PDB entry 1E61 | X-ray diffraction, 1.90 A resolution | chain A

# Chain A
Molecule: Dimethyl sulfoxide/trimethylamine N-oxide reductase
From: Rhodobacter capsulatus
Notes: EC 1.7.2.3, 1.8.5.3
Reference sequence: Q52675 (DSTOR_RHOCA); residues -41 to 781 here correspond to UniProt positions 1-823 (UniProt number = residue number + 42)
Chain sequence (823 residues; row label = number of the first residue in the row; numbers below 1 keep their minus sign (Met-41 is residue -41)):
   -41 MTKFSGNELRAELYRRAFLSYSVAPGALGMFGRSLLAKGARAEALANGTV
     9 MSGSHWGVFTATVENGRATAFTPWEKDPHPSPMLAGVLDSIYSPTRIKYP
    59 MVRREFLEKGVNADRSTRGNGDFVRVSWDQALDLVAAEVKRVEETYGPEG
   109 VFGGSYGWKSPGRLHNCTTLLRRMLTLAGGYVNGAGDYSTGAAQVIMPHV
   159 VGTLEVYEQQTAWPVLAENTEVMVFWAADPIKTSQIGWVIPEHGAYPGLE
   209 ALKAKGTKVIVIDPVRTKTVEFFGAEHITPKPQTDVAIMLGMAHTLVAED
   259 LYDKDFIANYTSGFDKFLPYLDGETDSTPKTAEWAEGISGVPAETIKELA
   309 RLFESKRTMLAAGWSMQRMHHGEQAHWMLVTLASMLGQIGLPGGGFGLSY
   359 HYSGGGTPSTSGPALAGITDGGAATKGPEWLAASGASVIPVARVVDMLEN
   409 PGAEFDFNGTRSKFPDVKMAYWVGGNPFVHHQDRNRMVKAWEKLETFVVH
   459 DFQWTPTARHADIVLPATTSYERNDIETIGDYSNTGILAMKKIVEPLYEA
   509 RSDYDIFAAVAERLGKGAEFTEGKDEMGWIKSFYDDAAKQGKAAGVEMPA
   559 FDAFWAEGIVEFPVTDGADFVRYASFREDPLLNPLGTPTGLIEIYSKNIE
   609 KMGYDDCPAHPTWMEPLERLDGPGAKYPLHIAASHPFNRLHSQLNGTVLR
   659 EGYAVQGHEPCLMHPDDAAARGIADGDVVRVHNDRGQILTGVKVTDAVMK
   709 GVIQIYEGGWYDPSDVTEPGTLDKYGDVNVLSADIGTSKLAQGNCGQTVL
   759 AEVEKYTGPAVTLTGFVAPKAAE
Unresolved in the structure: -41 to 3, 381-392
Sequence notes: conflict Ser39 (Thr81 in Q52675), Ala43 (Glu85 in Q52675), Glu107 (Gln149 in Q52675), Glu234 (Asp276 in Q52675), Ile236 (Val278 in Q52675), Asp280 (Met322 in Q52675), Glu294 (Ser336 in Q52675), Gly295 (Asp337 in Q52675), Glu312 (Ile354 in Q52675), Ala374 (Ser416 in Q52675), Val456 (Ile498 in Q52675), Ala526 (Lys568 in Q52675), Ala552 (Gly594 in Q52675)
Swiss-Prot annotation at these positions:
  - binding site (Mo-bis(molybdopterin guanine dinucleotide)): Tyr114 to Ser118, Ser147, Lys190, Thr191, Ile220, Asp221, Gln241 to Asp243, Trp322, Ser323, Arg326, Asn434, His438, His458, Asp459, Arg481, Asp511, His643, Pro644, His649 to Gln651, Asn737, Gly754, Gln755
Metal / ion sites: molybdenum (IV)oxide Mo: Ser147 (together with PGD)
Small-molecule neighbours:
  - molybdenum (IV)oxide (2MO): Tyr114, Trp116, Tyr146, Ser147, His643, His649
  - PGD (2-amino-5,6-dimercapto-7-methyl-3,7,8a,9-tetrahydro-8-oxa-1,3,9,10-tetraaza-anthracen-4-one guanosine dinucleotide), molecule 1: Met41, Trp116, Ser147, Trp184, Ala185, Ala186, Asp187, Lys190, Thr191, Gln193, Ile194, Ile220, Asp221, Pro222, Val223, Thr225, Pro238, Pro240, Gln241, Asp243, Gly321, Trp322, Ser323, Arg326, Met327, His359, Tyr360, Ser642, His643, Pro644, Phe645, Arg647, Leu648, His649, Glu715, Gln755
  - PGD, molecule 2: Tyr114, Gly115, Trp116, Lys117, Ser118, Cys125, Tyr146, Ser147, Arg326, Val431, Gly432, Gly433, Asn434, His438, Gln440, His458, Asp459, Phe460, Thr463, Ala475, Thr476, Arg481, Asp511, Ala641, His643, Leu648, His649, Ser650, Gln651, Glu715, Val736, Asn737, Gly754, Gln755
What the authors report for this chain:
  - molybdenum (IV)oxide coordination: Ser147
  - binding site for molybdenum (IV)oxide: Trp116

# Summary
Ligands of chain A: compound PGD and molybdenum (IV)oxide. Curated annotation (UniProt) lists 30
Mo-bis(molybdopterin guanine dinucleotide)-binding residues. The paper reports a binding site for molybdenum
(IV)oxide at Trp116; molybdenum (IV)oxide coordination by Ser147.
Chain A is Dimethyl sulfoxide/trimethylamine N-oxide reductase (Rhodobacter capsulatus); the structure,
OXIDIZED DMSO REDUCTASE EXPOSED TO HEPES - Structure II BUFFER, was determined by X-ray diffraction (same
publication as 1E5V and 1E60).
